8V3Z - chains b and C of the 42 polymer chains in the assembly; structure by electron microscopy, 3.60 A resolution.

== Chain b ==
Molecule: Collar (CD1362)
Source organism: Clostridioides difficile
UniProtKB: A0A1X9JZ99 (A0A1X9JZ99_CLODI); numbering as in UniProt (aligned over 1-147)
Sequence (147 residues; numbered 1 to 147; the number before each row is that of its first residue):
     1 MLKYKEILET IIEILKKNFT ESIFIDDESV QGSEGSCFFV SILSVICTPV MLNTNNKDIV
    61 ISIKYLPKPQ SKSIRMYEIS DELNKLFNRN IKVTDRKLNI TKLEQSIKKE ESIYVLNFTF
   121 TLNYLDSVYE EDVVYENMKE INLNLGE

== Chain C ==
Molecule: Sheath (CD1363)
Source organism: Clostridioides difficile
UniProtKB: A0A9Q7ZU73 (A0A9Q7ZU73_CLODI); residues 1-354 here = UniProt positions 1-354
Sequence (354 residues; numbered 1 to 354; the number before each row is that of its first residue):
     1 MAIGLPSINI SFKELATTVK ERSARGIIAM VLKDAKALGL NEIHEKEDIP VDLSAENKEY
    61 INLALMGNVN TPNKLLVYVI EGEADIQTAL DFLETKEFNY LCMPKAVEAD KTAIKNWIIK
   121 LRDIDKVKVK AVLGKVVGNH EGIINFTTED VLVGEKKYSV DEFTSRVAGL IAGTPLSQSV
   181 TYTKLSDVVD IPKMTKVDAE SRVNKGELIL IKEAGAIRIA RGVNSLTELT AEKGEMFQKI
   241 KIVDTLDIIH SDIRKVIIDD YIGKVTNSYD NKCLLIVAIK SYLEELEKSA LIESDSTVEI
   301 DFEAQKSYLK SKGVDLSYMT LQEIKEANTG SKVFLKAKIK VLDAMEDIDL SIEI
Unresolved in the structure: 1

== How chain b and chain C interact ==
Residue-residue contacts - 45 pairs, chain b then chain C:
  Y135(b) with T266(C); N267(C); S268(C); N328(C)
  E136(b) with N267(C), hydrogen bond (backbone-backbone); G330(C); S331(C)
  N137(b) with G263(C), hydrogen bond (side chain-backbone); V265(C); S331(C), hydrogen bond (backbone-side chain)
  M138(b) with Y261(C); I262(C); G263(C), hydrogen bond (backbone-backbone); V265(C), hydrogen bond (backbone-backbone); T266(C); N267(C); N271(C); V333(C), hydrophobic
  K139(b) with I262(C); S331(C), hydrogen bond (backbone-backbone)
  E140(b) with S331(C), hydrogen bond (backbone-backbone); K332(C); V333(C), hydrogen bond (backbone-backbone)
  I141(b) with I257(C), hydrophobic; I262(C), hydrophobic; L275(C), hydrophobic; V333(C)
  N142(b) with V333(C), hydrogen bond (backbone-backbone); F334(C); L335(C), hydrogen bond (backbone-backbone)
  L143(b) with H250(C), hydrogen bond (backbone-side chain); L335(C)
  N144(b) with D301(C); L335(C), hydrogen bond (backbone-backbone); K336(C); A337(C), hydrogen bond (backbone-backbone)
  L145(b) with F237(C); L246(C), hydrophobic; A337(C)
  G146(b) with A337(C), hydrogen bond (backbone-backbone); K338(C); I339(C), hydrogen bond (backbone-backbone)
  E147(b) with M236(C); K338(C); K340(C), salt bridge
Interface residues without a listed pair, chain C (32 interface residues in all): I249, I253, R254, K264, K272

== In short ==
The interface between chain b and chain C involves 13 residues on one side and 32 on the other; the contacts
include 15 hydrogen bonds and 1 salt bridge. Polar contacts include E147(b)-K340(C), N137(b)-G263(C) and
N137(b)-S331(C).
Here chain b is Collar (CD1362) and chain C is Sheath (CD1363), both from Clostridioides difficile. Entry 8V3Z
(CryoEM Structure of Diffocin - postcontracted - Collar - transitional state) was determined by electron
microscopy together with 8V3T, 8V3W, 8V3X, 8V40, 8V41 and 8V43 from the same study.
